PDB entry 6M1H | electron microscopy, 3.60 A resolution | chains A and B of the 6 polymer chains in the assembly

# Chain A
Protein: Pituitary adenylate cyclase-activating polypeptide type I receptor
From: Homo sapiens
Sequence (410 residues; each row starts with the number of its first residue; note: 21 numbers in that range are skipped by the numbering (no residue carries them; nothing is unmodelled there)):
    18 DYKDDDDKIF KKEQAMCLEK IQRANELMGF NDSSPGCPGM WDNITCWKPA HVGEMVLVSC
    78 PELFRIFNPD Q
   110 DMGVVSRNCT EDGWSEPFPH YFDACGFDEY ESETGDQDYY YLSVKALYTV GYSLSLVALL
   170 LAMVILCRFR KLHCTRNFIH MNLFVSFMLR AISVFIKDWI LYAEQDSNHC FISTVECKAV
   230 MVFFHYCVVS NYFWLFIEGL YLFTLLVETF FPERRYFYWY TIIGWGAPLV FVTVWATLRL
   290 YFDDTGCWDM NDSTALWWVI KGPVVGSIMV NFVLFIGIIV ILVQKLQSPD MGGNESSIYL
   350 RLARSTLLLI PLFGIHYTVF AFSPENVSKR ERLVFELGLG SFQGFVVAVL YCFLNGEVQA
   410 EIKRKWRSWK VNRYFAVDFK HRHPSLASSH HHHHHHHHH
Disordered / not traced: 18-27, 38-52, 137-144, 340-346, 420-448
Disulfide bonds: Cys54-Cys118, Cys77-Cys134, Cys226-Cys296
What the authors report for this chain:
  - conformationally variable residues (helix shift, side-chain flip): Thr355, Tyr400
  - mutagenesis - Y157A, M299A, D301A, W306A, L382A, E385A: decreased signaling with Maxadilan (chain B)
  - mutagenesis - K206A, D207A: abolished signaling with Maxadilan (chain B)

# Chain B
Protein: Maxadilan
UniProt: P30659 (MAXA_LUTLO); residues 1-59 here correspond to UniProt positions 24-82 (UniProt number = residue number + 23)
Sequence (61 residues; numbered 1 to 61; the number before each row is that of its first residue):
     1 CDATCQFRKA IDDCQKQAHH SNVLQTSVQT TATFTSMDTS QLPGNSVFKE CMKQKKKEFK
    61 A
Differences from the reference sequence: expression tag (60-61)
Disulfide bonds: Cys1-Cys5, Cys14-Cys51

# Chain A / chain B interface
Pairs across the interface (58; chain A residue first):
  Asn60(A) with Arg8(B)
  Ile61(A) with Thr4(B)
  Phe84(A) with Asn45(B); Phe48(B), hydrophobic; Lys49(B)
  Pro126(A) with Thr4(B)
  His129(A) with Ala3(B)
  Tyr130(A) with Thr4(B); Phe7(B), hydrophobic
  Phe131(A) with Phe7(B); Phe59(B), hydrophobic; Lys60(B)
  Phe136(A) with Phe48(B); Lys49(B); Met52(B), hydrophobic; Lys53(B)
  Asp147(A) with His20(B), salt bridge; Ser21(B), hydrogen bond
  Tyr150(A) with Leu24(B), hydrophobic; Gln25(B), hydrogen bond; Val28(B), hydrophobic
  Val153(A) with Val28(B), hydrophobic
  Lys154(A) with Ser27(B)
  Tyr157(A) with Thr31(B)
  Arg199(A) with Thr33(B)
  Asp207(A) with Thr31(B)
  Tyr211(A) with Ser27(B); Thr30(B)
  Gln214(A) with His19(B), hydrogen bond (backbone-side chain)
  His218(A) with His19(B)
  Cys219(A) with His19(B), hydrogen bond (backbone-side chain)
  Phe220(A) with His19(B)
  Phe233(A) with Thr30(B); Thr31(B)
  Tyr241(A) with Thr33(B), hydrogen bond; Phe34(B)
  Met299(A) with Met37(B); Asp38(B); Thr39(B)
  Asn300(A) with Ser36(B); Met37(B), hydrogen bond (side chain-backbone); Asp38(B)
  Asp301(A) with Asp38(B); Thr39(B), hydrogen bond (side chain-backbone)
  Trp306(A) with Thr33(B); Ser36(B)
  Val313(A) with Thr33(B); Phe34(B), hydrophobic
  Glu374(A) with Phe34(B); Thr35(B)
  Arg379(A) with Gln25(B), hydrogen bond
  Arg381(A) with Thr35(B)
  Leu382(A) with Gln29(B); Thr35(B)
  Glu385(A) with Ala32(B); Phe34(B)
  Leu386(A) with Thr31(B); Ala32(B), hydrophobic
Also at the interface, not in a pair above, chain A (46 interface residues in all): Asp59, Leu80, Phe81, Gln146, Leu151, Val203, Asp215, Val237, Asp298, Lys310, Val314, Phe369, Ala370
Also at the interface, not in a pair above, chain B (34 interface residues in all): Ile11, Val23, Thr26, Leu42, Lys56
Interface features reported in the paper:
  - residue pairs: Asp147(A)-Ser21(B) (hydrogen bond), Tyr150(A)-Gln25(B) (hydrogen bond), Tyr150(A)-Val28(B) (hydrophobic contact), Val153(A)-Val28(B) (hydrophobic contact), Lys154(A)-Ser27(B) (hydrogen bond), Gln214(A)-His19(B) (backbone contact), Phe220(A)-His19(B) (hydrophobic contact), Asn300(A)-Ser36(B), Asn300(A)-Met37(B) (backbone contact), Asp301(A)-Thr39(B) (hydrogen bond), Phe369(A)-Phe34(B) (backbone contact), Ala370(A)-Phe34(B) (backbone contact), Arg379(A)-Gln25(B) (hydrogen bond), Leu386(A)-Ala32(B) (hydrophobic contact)
  - interface residues, chain A: Tyr130(A), Phe131(A), Phe136(A)
  - hot spots on chain A (mutagenesis) - Y130A, F131A: decreased signaling with Maxadilan (chain B)
  - interface residues, chain B: Phe7(B), Phe59(B)

# Overview
Chain A and chain B form an interface of 46 and 34 residues respectively; the contacts include 8 hydrogen
bonds and 1 salt bridge. Among the polar pairs are Asp147(A)-His20(B), Asp147(A)-Ser21(B) and
Tyr150(A)-Gln25(B). The authors report hydrogen bonds between Asp147(A) and Ser21(B), Tyr150(A) and Gln25(B)
and Lys154(A) and Ser27(B) among others; hydrophobic contacts between Tyr150(A) and Val28(B), Val153(A) and
Val28(B) and Phe220(A) and His19(B) among others; backbone contacts between Gln214(A) and His19(B), Asn300(A)
and Met37(B) and Phe369(A) and Phe34(B) among others. The paper reports that Y157A, M299A and D301A of chain
A, among others, reduce signaling with Maxadilan (chain B); interface residues Tyr130(A), Phe131(A) and
Phe7(B) among others; 10 substitutions were tested in all.
Here chain A is Pituitary adenylate cyclase-activating polypeptide type I receptor (Homo sapiens) and chain B
is Maxadilan. Entry 6M1H (CryoEM structure of human PAC1 receptor in complex with maxadilan) was determined by
electron microscopy together with 6M1I from the same study.
